PDB entry 6AIC | X-ray diffraction, 1.80 A resolution | chain A

Chain A:
Name: DEAD-box ATP-dependent RNA helicase CshA
Organism: Staphylococcus aureus subsp. aureus MRSA252
Notes: EC 3.6.4.13
UniProtKB: Q6GEZ3 (CSHA_STAAR); numbering as in UniProt (aligned over 1-208)
Sequence (214 residues; row label = number of the first residue in the row):
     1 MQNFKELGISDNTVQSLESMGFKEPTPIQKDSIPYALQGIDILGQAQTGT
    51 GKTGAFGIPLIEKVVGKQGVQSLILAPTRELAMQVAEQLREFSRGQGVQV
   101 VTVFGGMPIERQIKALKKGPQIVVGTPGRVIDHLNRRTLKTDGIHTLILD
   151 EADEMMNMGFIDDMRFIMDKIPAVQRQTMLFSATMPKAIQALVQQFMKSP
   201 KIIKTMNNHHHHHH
Not modelled in the structure: 1-2, 205-214
Construct notes: expression tag (209-214)
Ligand contacts: adenosine monophosphate (AMP): F4, G21, F22, E24, P25, T26, Q29, Q47, T48, G49, T50, G51, K52, T53, G54, Q84, Q88
Curated features (UniProtKB/Swiss-Prot):
  - motif: Q2 to K30 (Q motif), D150 to D153 (DEAD box)
  - binding site (ATP): A46 to T53

In short:
Bound to chain A: adenosine monophosphate. Curated annotation (UniProt) lists 8 ATP-binding residues.
Chain A is DEAD-box ATP-dependent RNA helicase CshA (Staphylococcus aureus subsp. aureus MRSA252); the
structure, Crystal structures of the N-terminal domain of Staphylococcus aureus DEAD-box Cold shock RNA
helicase CshA in ..., was determined by X-ray diffraction (same publication as 6AIB).
